6DBQ - chains C and H of the 8 polymer chains in the assembly; structure by electron microscopy, 4.22 A resolution (low resolution: residue-level contacts below are approximate; hydrogen-bond / salt-bridge calls are withheld).

# Chain C
Protein: Recombination activating gene 1 - MBP chimera
Source organism: Escherichia coli
Notes: EC 2.3.2.27
UniProt: chimeric construct of P0AEX9, O13033: residues -113 to 250 from P0AEX9 (MALE_ECOLI) positions 29-392 (UniProt number = residue number + 142); residues 271-1031 from O13033 positions 271-1031 (same numbers)
Amino-acid sequence (1159 residues; row label = number of the first residue in the row; numbers below 1 keep their minus sign (Met-127 is residue -127)):
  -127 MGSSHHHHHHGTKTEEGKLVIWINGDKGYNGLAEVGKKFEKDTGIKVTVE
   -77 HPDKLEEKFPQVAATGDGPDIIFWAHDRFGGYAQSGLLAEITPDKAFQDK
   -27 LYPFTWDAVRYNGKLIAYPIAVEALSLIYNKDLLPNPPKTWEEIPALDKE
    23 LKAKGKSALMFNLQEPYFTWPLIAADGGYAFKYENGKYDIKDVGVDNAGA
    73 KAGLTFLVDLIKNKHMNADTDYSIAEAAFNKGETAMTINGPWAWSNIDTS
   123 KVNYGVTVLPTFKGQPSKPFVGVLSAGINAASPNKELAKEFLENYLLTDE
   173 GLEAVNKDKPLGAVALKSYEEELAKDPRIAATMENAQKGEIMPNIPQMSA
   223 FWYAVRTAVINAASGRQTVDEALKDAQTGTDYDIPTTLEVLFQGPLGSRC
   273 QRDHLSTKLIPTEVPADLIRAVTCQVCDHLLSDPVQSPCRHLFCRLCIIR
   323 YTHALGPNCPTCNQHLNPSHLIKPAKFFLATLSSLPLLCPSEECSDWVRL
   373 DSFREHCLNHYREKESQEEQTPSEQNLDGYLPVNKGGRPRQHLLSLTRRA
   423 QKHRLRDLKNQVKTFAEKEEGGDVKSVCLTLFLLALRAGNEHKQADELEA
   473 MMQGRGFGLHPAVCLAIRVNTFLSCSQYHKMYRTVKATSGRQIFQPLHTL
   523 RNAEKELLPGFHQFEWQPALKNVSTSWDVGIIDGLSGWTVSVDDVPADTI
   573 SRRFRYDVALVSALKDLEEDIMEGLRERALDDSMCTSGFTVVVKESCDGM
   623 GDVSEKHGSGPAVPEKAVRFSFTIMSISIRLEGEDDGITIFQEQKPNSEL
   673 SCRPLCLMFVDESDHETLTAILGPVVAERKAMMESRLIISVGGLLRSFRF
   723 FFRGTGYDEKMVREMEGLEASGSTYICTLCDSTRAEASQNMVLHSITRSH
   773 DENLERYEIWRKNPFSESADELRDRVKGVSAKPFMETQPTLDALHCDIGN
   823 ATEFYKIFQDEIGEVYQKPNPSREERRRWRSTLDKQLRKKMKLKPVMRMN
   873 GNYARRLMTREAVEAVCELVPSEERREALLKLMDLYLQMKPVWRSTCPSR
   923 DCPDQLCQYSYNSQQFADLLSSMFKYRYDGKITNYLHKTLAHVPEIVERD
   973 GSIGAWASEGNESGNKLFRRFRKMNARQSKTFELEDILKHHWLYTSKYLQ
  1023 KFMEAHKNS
Unresolved in the structure: -127 to 407, 629-634, 1030-1031
Construct notes: initiating methionine (-127); expression tag (-126 to -114); linker (251-270)
Ion coordination: Ca2+ site 1: Asp620, Asp730, Glu984 (shared with 1 residue of chain G); Zn2+: Cys749, His959, His964; Ca2+ site 2: Glu984 (shared with 2 residues of chain G)

# Chain H
Molecule: Reverse strand of 23-RSS substrate DNA
Sequence (61 nucleotides; row label = number of the first residue in the row):
     1 CTGCAGGGTTTTTGTACAGCCAGACAGTGGAGTACTACCACTGTGTAAGA
    51 CAGGCCAGATC

# How chain C and chain H interact
Residue-residue contacts (11):
  Asn462(C) - DC21(H)
  Asn462(C) - DA22(H)
  Lys465(C) - DG23(H)
  Ala742(C) - DG49(H)
  Ala742(C) - DA50(H)
  Ser745(C) - DA50(H)
  Thr746(C) - DC51(H)
  Arg795(C) - DC51(H)
  Met869(C) - DG43(H)
  Met869(C) - DT44(H)
  Met869(C) - DG45(H)
Also at the interface, not in a pair above, chain C (10 interface residues in all): His464, Arg852, Arg870
Also at the interface, not in a pair above, chain H (10 interface residues in all): DC20

# Overview
The chain C/chain H interface involves 10 residues from each chain. The Ca2+ site 1 is built by Asp620(C),
Asp730(C) and Glu984(C). Cys749(C), His959(C) and His964(C) form the Zn2+ site.
Here chain C is Recombination activating gene 1 - MBP chimera (Escherichia coli) and chain H is Reverse strand
of 23-RSS substrate DNA. Entry 6DBQ (Cryo-EM structure of RAG in complex with 12-RSS and 23-RSS substrate
DNAs) was determined by electron microscopy, deposited together with 6DBI, 6DBJ, 6DBL, 6DBO, 6DBR, 6DBT and 4
further entries.
